Entry 4UWQ (X-ray diffraction, 3.28 A resolution); this record covers chains J and K of the 3 polymer chains in the assembly.

# Chain J
Molecule: Sulfur oxidation protein soxb
Source organism: Thermus thermophilus HB27
UniProt: Q72IT0 (Q72IT0_THET2); residue numbers follow UniProt; this construct covers 23-573
Amino-acid sequence (562 residues; each row starts with the number of its first residue):
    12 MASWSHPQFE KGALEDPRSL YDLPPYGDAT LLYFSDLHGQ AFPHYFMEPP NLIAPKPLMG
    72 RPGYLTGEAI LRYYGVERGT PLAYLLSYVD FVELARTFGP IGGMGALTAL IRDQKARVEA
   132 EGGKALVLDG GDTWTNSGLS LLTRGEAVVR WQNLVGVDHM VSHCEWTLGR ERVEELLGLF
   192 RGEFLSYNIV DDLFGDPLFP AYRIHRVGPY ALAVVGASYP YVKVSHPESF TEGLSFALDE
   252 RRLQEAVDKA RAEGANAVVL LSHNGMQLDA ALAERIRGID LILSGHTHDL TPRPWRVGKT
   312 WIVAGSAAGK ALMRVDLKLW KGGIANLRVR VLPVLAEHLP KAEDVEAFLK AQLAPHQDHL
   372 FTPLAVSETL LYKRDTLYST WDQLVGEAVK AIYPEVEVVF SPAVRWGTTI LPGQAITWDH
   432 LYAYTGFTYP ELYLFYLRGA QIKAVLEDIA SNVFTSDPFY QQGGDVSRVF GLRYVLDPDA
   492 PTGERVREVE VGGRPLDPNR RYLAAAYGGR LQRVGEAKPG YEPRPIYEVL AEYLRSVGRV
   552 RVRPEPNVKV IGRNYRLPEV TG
Unresolved in the structure: 12-26
Construct notes: expression tag (12-22); engineered mutation C175 (Trp in Q72IT0)
Bound ions: Mn2+ site 1: D47, D143, H299 (shared with G152(K) of chain K); Mn2+ site 2: D143, H174, H274, H297 (shared with G152(K) of chain K)
From the paper describing this entry:
  - mutagenesis - R416G: abolished catalytic activity on trithionate
  - catalytic residues: R416
  - mutagenesis - R416G: unchanged binding to S-thiosulfonated SoxYZ

# Chain K
Molecule: Soxy protein
Source organism: Thermus thermophilus HB27
UniProt: Q72IS6 (Q72IS6_THET2); residue numbers follow UniProt; this construct covers 29-152
Amino-acid sequence (136 residues; row label = number of the first residue in the row):
    17 MRGSHHHHHH GSQGLEGEDL EHLEQALKEV FGKGFKDLTP SDAVKLNMPA IAESGANVPA
    77 EVEVALPKEQ VRAIHLFADK NPTPHILAFM PMKAEPYYAT RVRLAETTAI RAVVETQDGK
   137 LLLASASTRV TVGGCG
Unresolved in the structure: 17-31
Construct notes: expression tag (17-28); conflict R88 (Lys in Q72IS6)
Bound ions: Mn2+ site 1: G152 (shared with D47(J), D143(J), H299(J) of chain J)

# Interface between chain J and chain K
Cross-chain cystine bridges: C175(J)-C151(K)
Residue-residue contacts - 43 pairs, chain J then chain K:
  H49(J) with G152(K), hydrogen bond (side chain-backbone)
  D143(J) with G152(K)
  H174(J) with C151(K), hydrogen bond; G152(K), hydrogen bond (side chain-backbone)
  C175(J) with C151(K), disulfide; G152(K)
  T178(J) with C151(K)
  D203(J) with R117(K), hydrogen bond (backbone-side chain)
  L204(J) with R117(K), hydrogen bond (backbone-side chain)
  Y232(J) with I67(K), hydrophobic
  K234(J) with E69(K)
  V235(J) with A68(K); E69(K); T147(K); G149(K)
  S236(J) with G149(K); G150(K); C151(K)
  S246(J) with E69(K), hydrogen bond
  F247(J) with E69(K), hydrogen bond (backbone-side chain)
  A248(J) with E69(K)
  H297(J) with G152(K), hydrogen bond (side chain-backbone)
  H299(J) with G152(K)
  V415(J) with C151(K)
  W417(J) with C151(K), hydrogen bond (side chain-backbone); G152(K)
  Y440(J) with C151(K)
  D459(J) with T147(K)
  S462(J) with R145(K), hydrogen bond (backbone-side chain)
  N463(J) with R145(K); T147(K), hydrogen bond
  T466(J) with R145(K)
  F470(J) with A66(K); I67(K)
  Y471(J) with A66(K); I67(K); S143(K), hydrogen bond (side chain-backbone); R145(K), hydrogen bond (backbone-side chain)
  Q472(J) with I67(K)
  Q473(J) with I67(K); T147(K), hydrogen bond; V148(K)
  R521(J) with V148(K)
Also at the interface, not in a pair above, chain J (36 interface residues in all): D47, P231, H237, L245, F438, G474, G519, G520
Also at the interface, not in a pair above, chain K (15 interface residues in all): S70, T123

# Overview
36 residues of chain J face 15 of chain K across their interface; the contacts include 1 disulfide bond and 14
hydrogen bonds. Among the polar pairs are H49(J)-G152(K), H174(J)-C151(K) and H174(J)-G152(K). The paper
reports the catalytic residue R416(J); R416G of chain J abolishes catalytic activity on trithionate.
Here chain J is Sulfur oxidation protein soxb and chain K is Soxy protein, both from Thermus thermophilus
HB27. Entry 4UWQ (Crystal structure of the disulfide-linked complex of the thiosulfodyrolase SoxB with the
carrier-protein SoxYZ from Thermus ...) was determined by X-ray diffraction.
